PDB entry 5A40 | X-ray diffraction, 3.60 A resolution | chains A and F of the 4 polymer chains in the assembly

== Chain A ==
Name: Putative fluoride ion transporter crcb
Organism: Bordetella pertussis
UniProtKB: Q7VYU0 (CRCB_BORPE); residue numbers follow UniProt; this construct covers 1-128
Chain sequence (128 residues; numbered 1 to 128; the number before each row is that of its first residue):
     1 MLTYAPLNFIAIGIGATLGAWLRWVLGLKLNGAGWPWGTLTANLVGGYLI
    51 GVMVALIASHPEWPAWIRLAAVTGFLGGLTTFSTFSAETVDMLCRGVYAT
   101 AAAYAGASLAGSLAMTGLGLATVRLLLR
Unresolved in the structure: 1
Sequence notes: conflict Lys29 (Arg in Q7VYU0); engineered mutation Cys94 (Glu in Q7VYU0)
Ion coordination: Hg2+ near Cys94 (its only coordinating residue here)
Swiss-Prot annotation at these positions:
  - binding site (fluoride): Asn43, Tyr104, Ser108, Ser112
  - binding site (Na(+)): Gly77, Thr80
  - mutagenesis: Asn43 (N43D: Supports robust fluoride-selective efflux at pH 7. Efflux falls when increasing pH and is extinguished at pH 9), Phe82 (F82I: Fluoride efflux is 3 orders of magnitude slower than for wild-type), Phe85 (F85I: Fluoride efflux is 2 orders of magnitude slower than for wild-type)

== Chain F ==
Name: Monobodies
Organism: Homo sapiens
Chain sequence (90 residues; numbered 2 to 91; the number before each row is that of its first residue):
     2 VSSVPTKLEVVAATPTSLLISWDAPAVTVDHYVITYGETGAYWSYQEFTV
    52 PGSKTATISGLKPGVDYTITVYAYWEHMYHYSPISINYRT
Unresolved in the structure: 2-3

== How chain A and chain F interact ==
Pairs across the interface (9; chain A residue first):
  Val54(A) - Tyr80(F)  hydrophobic
  Ile57(A) - Trp76(F)
  Ile57(A) - Tyr80(F)  hydrophobic
  Ala58(A) - His81(F)
  Pro61(A) - Trp76(F)  hydrophobic
  Arg68(A) - Trp76(F)
  Arg68(A) - Glu77(F)
  Arg68(A) - Tyr80(F)
  Val72(A) - Tyr80(F)
Other interface residues (no listed pair), chain F (6 interface residues in all): Met79, Tyr82

== Overview ==
Chain A and chain F each contribute 6 residues to their interface. UniProt lists 4 fluoride-binding residues,
Na+-binding residues Gly77(A) and Thr80(A) and 3 mutagenesis sites on chain A.
Chain A is Putative fluoride ion transporter crcb (Bordetella pertussis) and chain F is Monobodies (Homo
sapiens); the structure, Crystal structure of a dual topology fluoride ion channel, was determined by X-ray
diffraction (same publication as 5NKQ and 5A43).
